6RXF - chain A; structure by X-ray diffraction, 2.40 A resolution.

== Chain A ==
Name: Histidine acid phosphatase
From: Bifidobacterium longum subsp. infantis (strain ATCC 15697 / DSM 20088 / JCM 1222 / NCTC 11817 / S12)
Reference sequence: B7GTV0 (B7GTV0_BIFLS); residues 3-515 here correspond to UniProt positions 33-545 (UniProt number = residue number + 30)
Amino-acid sequence (519 residues; each row starts with the number of its first residue; numbers below 1 keep their minus sign (Gly-3 is residue -3)):
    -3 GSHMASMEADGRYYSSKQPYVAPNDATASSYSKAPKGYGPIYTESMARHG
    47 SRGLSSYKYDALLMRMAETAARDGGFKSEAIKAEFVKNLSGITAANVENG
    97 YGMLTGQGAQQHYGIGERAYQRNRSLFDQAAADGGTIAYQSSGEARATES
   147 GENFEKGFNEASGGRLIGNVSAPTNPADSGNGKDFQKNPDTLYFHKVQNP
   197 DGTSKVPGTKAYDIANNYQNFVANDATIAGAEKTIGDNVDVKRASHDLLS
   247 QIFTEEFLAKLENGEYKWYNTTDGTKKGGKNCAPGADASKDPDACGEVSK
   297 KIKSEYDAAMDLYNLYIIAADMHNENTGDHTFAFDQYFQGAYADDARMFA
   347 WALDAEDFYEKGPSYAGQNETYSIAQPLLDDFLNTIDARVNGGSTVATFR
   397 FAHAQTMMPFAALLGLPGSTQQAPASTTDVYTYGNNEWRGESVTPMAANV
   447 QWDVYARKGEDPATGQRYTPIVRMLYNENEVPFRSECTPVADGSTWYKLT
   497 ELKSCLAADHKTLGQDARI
Unresolved in the structure: -3 to 7
Sequence notes: expression tag (-3 to 2); engineered mutation Gln401 (Glu431 in B7GTV0)
Disulfide bonds: Cys278-Cys291, Cys483-Cys501
Bound ions: Zn2+ site 1: Glu94, His326 (shared with 1 residue of chain B); Zn2+ site 2: Glu151, Lys179; Zn2+ site 3: Lys179, Asp180; Zn2+ site 4: His242, Glu251 (shared with 1 residue of chain B); Zn2+ site 5: His242, Glu258, Glu301; Zn2+ site 6 near Asp341 (its only coordinating residue here); Zn2+ site 7 near Glu356 (its only coordinating residue here); Zn2+ site 8: Asp488 (shared with 2 residues of chain B)
What the authors report for this chain:
  - post-translational modification sites: His45
  - contacts within the chain: Arg44-His45
  - catalytic residues: His45
  - mutagenesis - C278A/C291A (Tm change 10 degC), C278A/C291A/C483A/C501A (Tm change 10 degC): decreased stability
  - mutagenesis - C483A/C501A: unchanged stability
  - mutagenesis - K296A: decreased catalytic activity
  - mutagenesis - E293A: increased catalytic activity
  - specificity-determining residues: Lys54

== In short ==
The Zn2+ site 1 is built by Glu94 and His326. The Zn2+ site 2 is built by Glu151 and Lys179. From the paper:
the catalytic residue His45; C278A/C291A and C278A/C291A/C483A/C501A reduce stability; 5 substitutions were
tested in all.
Chain A is Histidine acid phosphatase (Bifidobacterium longum subsp. infantis (strain ATCC 15697 / DSM 20088 /
JCM 1222 / NCTC 11817 / S12)); the structure, Crystal Structure of Bifidobacterium longum Multiple Inositol
Polyphosphate Phosphatase Phosphohistidine Intermediate, was determined by X-ray diffraction, deposited
together with 6RXD, 6RXE and 6RXG.
